1W8H - chains A and C of the 4 polymer chains in the assembly; structure by X-ray diffraction, 1.75 A resolution.

[Chain A (and C)]
Name: Pseudomonas aeruginosa lectin II
From: Pseudomonas aeruginosa
Notes: chain C of this document is another copy of the same molecule, construct and numbering; everything in this record applies to it too
UniProt: Q9HYN5 (Q9HYN5); residues 0-114 here correspond to UniProt positions 1-115 (UniProt number = residue number + 1)
Amino-acid sequence (115 residues; each row starts with the number of its first residue; numbering starts at 0):
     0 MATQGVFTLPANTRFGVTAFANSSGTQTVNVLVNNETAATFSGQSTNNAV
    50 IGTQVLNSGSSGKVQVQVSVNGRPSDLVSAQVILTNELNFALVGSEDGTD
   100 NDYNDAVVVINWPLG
Unresolved in the structure: 0
Bound ions: Ca2+ site 1: N21, D101, N103, D104 (together with alpha-L-fucopyranose) (shared with 1 residue of chain D); Ca2+ site 2: E95, D99, D101, D104 (together with alpha-L-fucopyranose); Ca2+ site 3: G114 (together with alpha-L-fucopyranose) (shared with 4 residues of chain D)
What the authors report for this chain:
  - binding site for alpha-L-fucopyranose: N21, S23, T45, D96, T98, D99, D101, D104, G114
  - binding site for N-acetylglucosamine: D96
  - binding site for beta-D-galactopyranose: S23

[Chain A / chain C interface]
Pairs across the interface - 6 pairs, chain A then chain C:
  A1(A) with D75(C), hydrogen bond (backbone-side chain); V77(C), hydrophobic; Y102(C)
  D75(A) with A1(C), hydrogen bond (side chain-backbone)
  V77(A) with A1(C), hydrophobic
  Y102(A) with A1(C)

[Summary]
The chain A/chain C interface involves 4 residues from each chain, with 2 hydrogen bonds. The hydrogen-bonded
pair is A1(A)-D75(C). N21(A), D101(A), N103(A) and D104(A) coordinate Ca2+ site 1. The paper reports a binding
site for alpha-L-fucopyranose at N21(A), S23(A) and T45(A) among others; a binding site for
N-acetylglucosamine at D96(A).
Chain A and chain C are both Pseudomonas aeruginosa lectin II (Pseudomonas aeruginosa); the structure,
structure of pseudomonas aeruginosa lectin II (PA-IIL)complexed with lewisA trisaccharide, was determined by
X-ray diffraction together with 1W8F from the same study.
